Entry 8A0N (X-ray diffraction, 1.40 A resolution); this record covers chain B.

Chain B:
Molecule: Dihydrofolate reductase
Organism: [Candida] auris
Notes: EC 1.5.1.3
UniProt: A0A0L0P1H8 (A0A0L0P1H8_CANAR); residues 0-203 here correspond to UniProt positions 1-204 (UniProt number = residue number + 1)
Amino-acid sequence (213 residues; row label = number of the first residue in the row; numbers below 1 keep their minus sign (Gly-9 is residue -9)):
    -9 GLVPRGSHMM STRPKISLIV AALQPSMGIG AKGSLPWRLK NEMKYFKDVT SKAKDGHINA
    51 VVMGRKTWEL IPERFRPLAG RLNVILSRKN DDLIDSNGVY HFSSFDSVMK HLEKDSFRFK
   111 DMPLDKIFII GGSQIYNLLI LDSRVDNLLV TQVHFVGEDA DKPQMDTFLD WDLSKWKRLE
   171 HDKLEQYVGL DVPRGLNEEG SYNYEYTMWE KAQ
Unresolved in the structure: 203
Construct notes: expression tag (-9 to -1)
Small-molecule neighbours: NADPH (NDP; NADPH dihydro-nicotinamide-adenine-dinucleotide phosphate): Val10, Ala11, Ile19, Gly20, Ala21, Gly23, Ser24, Leu25, Gly54, Arg55, Lys56, Thr57, Leu76, Ser77, Arg78, Lys79, Ser93, Ser94, Ile120, Gly121, Gly122, Ser123, Gln124, Ile125, Tyr126, Leu128
From the paper describing this entry:
  - binding site for NADPH: Ala11, Ile19, Gly23, Ser24, Leu25, Gly54, Thr57, Leu76, Ser77, Arg78, Gly122, Ser123, Gln124, Tyr126, Leu128
  - conformationally variable residues (side-chain flip): Leu25, Met33, Thr57, Leu60, Phe65
  - specificity-determining residues: Arg28, Met33, Lys37, Leu60, Phe65 (proposed by the authors, not directly observed)

Summary:
Ligands of chain B: NADPH. From the paper: a binding site for NADPH at Ala11, Ile19 and Gly23 among others;
specificity determinants Arg28, Met33 and Lys37 among others.
Chain B is Dihydrofolate reductase ([Candida] auris); the structure, Crystal structure of Candida auris
dihydrofolate reductase complexed with NADPH, was determined by X-ray diffraction (same publication as 8CRH
and 7ZZX).
